Entry 5GTC (X-ray diffraction, 2.70 A resolution); this record covers chains C and D of the 11 polymer chains in the assembly.

Chain C:
Name: Histone H2A type 1-B/E
Source organism: Homo sapiens
UniProt: P04908 (H2A1B_HUMAN); residues 0-129 here correspond to UniProt positions 1-130 (UniProt number = residue number + 1)
Sequence (133 residues; row label = number of the first residue in the row; numbers below 1 keep their minus sign (Gly-3 is residue -3)):
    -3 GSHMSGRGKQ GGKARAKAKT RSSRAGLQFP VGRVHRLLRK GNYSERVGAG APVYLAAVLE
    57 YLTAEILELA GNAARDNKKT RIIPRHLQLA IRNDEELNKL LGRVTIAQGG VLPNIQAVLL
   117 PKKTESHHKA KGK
Disordered / not traced: -3 to 10, 119-129
Differences from the reference sequence: expression tag (-3 to -1)
UniProt features mapped onto this chain:
  - modified residue: Ser1 (N-acetylserine), Arg3 (Citrulline), Lys5 (N6-(2-hydroxyisobutyryl)lysine), Lys9 (N6-(2-hydroxyisobutyryl)lysine), Lys13 (N6-(beta-hydroxybutyryl)lysine), Lys36 (N6-(2-hydroxyisobutyryl)lysine), Lys74 (N6-(2-hydroxyisobutyryl)lysine), Lys75 (N6-(2-hydroxyisobutyryl)lysine), Lys95 (N6-(2-hydroxyisobutyryl)lysine), Gln104 (N5-methylglutamine), Lys118 (N6-(2-hydroxyisobutyryl)lysine), Lys119 (N6-crotonyllysine), Thr120 (Phosphothreonine), Lys125 (N6-crotonyllysine)
  - cross-link (Glycyl lysine isopeptide (Lys-Gly)): Lys13 (interchain with G-Cter in ubiquitin), Lys15 (interchain with G-Cter in ubiquitin), Lys119 (interchain with G-Cter in ubiquitin)

Chain D:
Name: Histone H2B type 1-J
Source organism: Homo sapiens
UniProt: P06899 (H2B1J_HUMAN); residues 0-125 here correspond to UniProt positions 1-126 (UniProt number = residue number + 1)
Sequence (129 residues; numbered -3 to 125; the number before each row is that of its first residue; numbers below 1 keep their minus sign (Gly-3 is residue -3)):
    -3 GSHMPEPAKS APAPKKGSKK AVTKAQKKDG KKRKRSRKES YSIYVYKVLK QVHPDTGISS
    57 KAMGIMNSFV NDIFERIAGE ASRLAHYNKR STITSREIQT AVRLLLPGEL AKHAVSEGTK
   117 AVTKYTSAK
Disordered / not traced: -3 to 31, 125
Differences from the reference sequence: expression tag (-3 to -1)
UniProt features mapped onto this chain:
  - modified residue: Pro1 (N-acetylproline), Glu2 (ADP-ribosyl glutamic acid), Lys5 (N6-(2-hydroxyisobutyryl)lysine), Ser6 (ADP-ribosylserine), Lys11 (N6-(beta-hydroxybutyryl)lysine), Lys12 (N6-(2-hydroxyisobutyryl)lysine), Ser14 (Phosphoserine), Lys15 (N6-acetyllysine), Lys16 (N6-(beta-hydroxybutyryl)lysine), Lys20 (N6-(2-hydroxyisobutyryl)lysine), Lys23 (N6-(2-hydroxyisobutyryl)lysine), Lys24 (N6-(2-hydroxyisobutyryl)lysine), Lys34 (N6-(2-hydroxyisobutyryl)lysine), Glu35 (PolyADP-ribosyl glutamic acid), Ser36 (Phosphoserine), Lys43 (N6-(2-hydroxyisobutyryl)lysine), Lys46 (N6-(2-hydroxyisobutyryl)lysine), Lys57 (N6,N6-dimethyllysine), Arg79 (Dimethylated arginine), Lys85 (N6,N6,N6-trimethyllysine) and 6 more in UniProt
  - glycosylation: Ser112 (O-linked (GlcNAc) serine)
  - cross-link (Glycyl lysine isopeptide (Lys-Gly)): Lys5 (interchain with G-Cter in SUMO2), Lys20 (interchain with G-Cter in SUMO2), Lys34 (interchain with G-Cter in ubiquitin), Lys120 (interchain with G-Cter in ubiquitin)
Bound ions: Mn2+: Val48 (shared with 1 residue of chain E)

Chain C / chain D interface:
Contacting residue pairs - 115 pairs, chain C then chain D:
  Arg17(C) with Tyr121(D)
  Arg20(C) with Lys120(D); Tyr121(D); Ala124(D)
  Ala21(C) with Ala117(D); Lys120(D); Tyr121(D), hydrophobic
  Gly22(C) with Lys120(D)
  Leu23(C) with Ala117(D), hydrophobic
  Gln24(C) with Tyr40(D); Lys43(D); Gln47(D)
  Phe25(C) with Tyr40(D), hydrophobic; Val44(D), hydrophobic; Val66(D), hydrophobic
  Pro26(C) with Tyr40(D), hydrophobic
  Arg29(C) with Glu35(D), salt bridge; Ser36(D), hydrogen bond (side chain-backbone); Tyr40(D)
  Val30(C) with Phe70(D), hydrophobic
  Arg32(C) with Glu35(D), salt bridge
  Leu33(C) with Tyr37(D); Phe70(D), hydrophobic
  Leu34(C) with Phe70(D)
  Tyr39(C) with Phe70(D); Glu71(D), hydrogen bond; Ala74(D), hydrophobic; Gly75(D); Ser78(D), hydrogen bond (backbone-side chain); His82(D); Ile89(D), hydrophobic
  Ser40(C) with Ser87(D); Ile89(D)
  Glu41(C) with Ser87(D), hydrogen bond (backbone-backbone)
  Arg42(C) with Ser87(D), hydrogen bond (backbone-backbone); Thr88(D), hydrogen bond (backbone-side chain); Ile89(D), hydrogen bond (backbone-backbone)
  Val43(C) with Thr88(D); Ile89(D)
  Gly44(C) with Thr88(D); Ile89(D), hydrogen bond (backbone-backbone)
  Gly46(C) with Ser91(D); Val118(D)
  Ala47(C) with Ile89(D); Thr90(D); Ser91(D); Ile94(D)
  Val49(C) with Ala117(D); Val118(D); Tyr121(D), hydrophobic
  Tyr50(C) with Ser91(D); Ile94(D), hydrophobic; Gln95(D), hydrogen bond; Val111(D); Gly114(D); Thr115(D)
  Leu51(C) with Phe70(D), hydrophobic; Ile73(D), hydrophobic; Ile94(D), hydrophobic
  Ala53(C) with Glu113(D); Gly114(D); Ala117(D), hydrophobic
  Val54(C) with Val98(D), hydrophobic
  Leu55(C) with Val66(D), hydrophobic; Ile69(D), hydrophobic; Phe70(D)
  Glu56(C) with Val44(D)
  Tyr57(C) with Leu106(D); His109(D); Ala110(D), hydrophobic; Glu113(D)
  Leu58(C) with Phe65(D), hydrophobic; Ile69(D), hydrophobic; Leu102(D), hydrophobic; Leu106(D), hydrophobic
  Thr59(C) with Met62(D); Phe65(D); Val66(D)
  Ala60(C) with Val44(D), hydrophobic
  Ile62(C) with Met62(D), hydrophobic; Phe65(D), hydrophobic
  Leu63(C) with Val41(D), hydrophobic; Leu45(D); His49(D)
  Glu64(C) with Val48(D); His49(D), hydrogen bond (backbone-side chain)
  Gly67(C) with His49(D)
  Asn68(C) with His49(D), hydrogen bond
  Thr76(C) with Thr52(D); Gly53(D), hydrogen bond (backbone-backbone)
  Arg77(C) with Gly53(D); Ser55(D)
  Ile78(C) with Thr52(D); Gly53(D), hydrogen bond (backbone-backbone); Ile54(D); Ser55(D), hydrogen bond (backbone-backbone); Ala58(D)
  Ile79(C) with Ala58(D)
  Pro80(C) with Ser55(D); Lys57(D); Ala58(D)
  Leu83(C) with Ala58(D); Ile61(D), hydrophobic; Met62(D), hydrophobic
  Glu92(C) with Pro103(D); Gly104(D); Glu105(D), hydrogen bond (side chain-backbone); Leu106(D), hydrogen bond (side chain-backbone)
  Leu93(C) with Leu106(D), hydrophobic
  Leu96(C) with Arg72(D), hydrogen bond (backbone-side chain); Leu102(D), hydrophobic
  Leu97(C) with Arg72(D)
  Val100(C) with Asp68(D)
  Ile102(C) with Ile61(D), hydrophobic
  Ala103(C) with Ile61(D)
Other interface residues (no listed pair), chain C (55 interface residues in all): Lys15, Ala45, Glu61, Arg71, Gln104
Other interface residues (no listed pair), chain D (57 interface residues in all): Asp51, Leu101

Summary:
55 residues of chain C and 57 residues of chain D are in contact; the contacts include 17 hydrogen bonds and 2
salt bridges. Among the polar pairs are Arg29(C)-Glu35(D), Arg32(C)-Glu35(D) and Arg29(C)-Ser36(D).
Chain C is Histone H2A type 1-B/E and chain D is Histone H2B type 1-J, both from Homo sapiens; the structure,
Crystal structure of complex between DMAP-SH conjugated with a Kaposi's sarcoma herpesvirus LANA peptide
(5-15) and ..., was determined by X-ray diffraction.
